PDB entry 9JNT | electron microscopy, 2.70 A resolution | chains I and K of the 11 polymer chains in the assembly

# Chain I
Molecule: 146-nt DNA strand
Organism: Escherichia coli K-12
Sequence (146 nucleotides; each row starts with the number of its first residue):
     2 TCGAGAATCC CGGTGCCGAG GCCGCTCAAT TGGTCGTAGA CAGCTCTAGC ACCGCTTAAA
    62 CGCACGTACG CGCTGTCCCC CGCGTTTTAA CCGCCAAGGG GATTACTCCC TAGTCTCCAG
   122 GCACGTGTCA GATATATACA TCCGAT

# Chain K
Protein: ISWI chromatin-remodeling complex ATPase ISW1
Organism: Saccharomyces cerevisiae S288C
Notes: EC 3.6.4.-
UniProt: P38144 (ISW1_YEAST); residues 69-1129 here = UniProt positions 69-1129
Sequence (1061 residues; each row starts with the number of its first residue):
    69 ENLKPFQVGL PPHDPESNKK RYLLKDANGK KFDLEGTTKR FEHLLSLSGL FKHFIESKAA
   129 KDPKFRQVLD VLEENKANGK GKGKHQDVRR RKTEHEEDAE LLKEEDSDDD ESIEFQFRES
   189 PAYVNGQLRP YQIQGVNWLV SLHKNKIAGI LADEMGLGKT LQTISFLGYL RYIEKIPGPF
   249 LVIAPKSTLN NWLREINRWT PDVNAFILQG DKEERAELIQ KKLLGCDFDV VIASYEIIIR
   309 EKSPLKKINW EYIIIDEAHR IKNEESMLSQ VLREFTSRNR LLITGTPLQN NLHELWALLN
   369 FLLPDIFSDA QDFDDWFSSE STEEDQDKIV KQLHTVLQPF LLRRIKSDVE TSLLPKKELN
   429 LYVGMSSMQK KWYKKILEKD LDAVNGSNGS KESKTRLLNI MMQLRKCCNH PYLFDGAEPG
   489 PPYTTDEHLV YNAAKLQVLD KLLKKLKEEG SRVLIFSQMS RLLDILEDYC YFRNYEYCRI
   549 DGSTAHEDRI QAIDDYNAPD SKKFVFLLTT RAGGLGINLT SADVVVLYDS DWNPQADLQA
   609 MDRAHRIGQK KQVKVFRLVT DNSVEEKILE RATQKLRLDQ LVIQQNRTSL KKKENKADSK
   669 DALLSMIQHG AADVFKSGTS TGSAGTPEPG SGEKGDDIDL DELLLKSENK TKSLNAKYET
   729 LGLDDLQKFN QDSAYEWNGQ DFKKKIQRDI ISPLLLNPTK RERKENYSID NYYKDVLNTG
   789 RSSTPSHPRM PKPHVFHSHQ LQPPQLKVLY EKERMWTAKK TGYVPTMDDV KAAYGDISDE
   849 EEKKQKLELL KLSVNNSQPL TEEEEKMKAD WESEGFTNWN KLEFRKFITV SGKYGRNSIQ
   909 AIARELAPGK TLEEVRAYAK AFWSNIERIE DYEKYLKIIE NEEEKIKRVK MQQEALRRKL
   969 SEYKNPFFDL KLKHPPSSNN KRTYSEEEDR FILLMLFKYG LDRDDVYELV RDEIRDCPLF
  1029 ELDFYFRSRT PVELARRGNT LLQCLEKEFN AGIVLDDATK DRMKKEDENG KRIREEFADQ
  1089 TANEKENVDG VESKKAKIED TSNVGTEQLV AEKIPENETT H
Disordered / not traced: 69-80, 95-99, 141-180, 448-464, 659-1129
Curated features (UniProtKB/Swiss-Prot):
  - motif: Asp-324 to His-327 (DEAH box)
  - binding site (ATP): Asp-221 to Thr-228
  - modified residue: Thr-694 (Phosphothreonine), Ser-846 (Phosphoserine)
  - mutagenesis: Lys-227 (K227A: Abolishes ATPase activity)
Residues lining bound ligands: ADP (adenosine-5'-diphosphate): Gln-195, Leu-196, Arg-197, Gln-200, Met-223, Gly-224, Leu-225, Gly-226, Lys-227, Thr-228, Leu-229, Asn-259, Glu-263, Arg-266, Trp-267, Asp-324, Glu-325

# Interface between chain I and chain K
Pairs across the interface (22; chain I residue first):
  DG16(I) / Ser-311(K)  phosphate contact
  DC17(I) / Ser-311(K)  phosphate contact
  DG94(I) / Arg-328(K)  hydrogen bond to the phosphate
  DG94(I) / Met-335(K)  sugar contact
  DC95(I) / Arg-328(K)  salt bridge to the phosphate
  DC95(I) / Ser-334(K)  phosphate contact
  DC95(I) / Met-335(K)  hydrogen bond to the phosphate
  DC95(I) / Leu-336(K)  hydrogen bond to the phosphate
  DC96(I) / Lys-330(K)  phosphate contact
  DC96(I) / Asn-331(K)  phosphate contact
  DC96(I) / Arg-579(K)  hydrogen bond to the phosphate
  DA97(I) / Lys-330(K)  salt bridge to the phosphate
  DA97(I) / Asn-358(K)  hydrogen bond to the phosphate
  DA97(I) / Arg-579(K)  salt bridge to the phosphate
  DA97(I) / Trp-600(K)  phosphate contact
  DA97(I) / Asn-601(K)  hydrogen bond to the phosphate
  DA98(I) / Trp-600(K)  sugar contact
  DA98(I) / Arg-639(K)  hydrogen bond to the phosphate
  DA98(I) / Lys-643(K)  salt bridge to the phosphate
  DG99(I) / Trp-600(K)  phosphate contact
  DG99(I) / Lys-635(K)  salt bridge to the phosphate
  DG99(I) / Arg-639(K)  salt bridge to the phosphate
Also at the interface, not in a pair above, chain K (19 interface residues in all): Lys-314, Lys-315, Gln-357, Ile-468, Met-469

# In short
8 residues of chain I face 19 of chain K across their interface, with 7 hydrogen bonds and 6 salt bridges.
Polar contacts include DG94(I)/Arg-328(K), DC95(I)/Met-335(K) and DC95(I)/Leu-336(K). Ligands of chain K: ADP.
UniProt lists 8 ATP-binding residues and one mutagenesis site on chain K.
Chain I is a 146-nt DNA strand (Escherichia coli K-12) and chain K is ISWI chromatin-remodeling complex ATPase
ISW1 (Saccharomyces cerevisiae S288C); the structure, Structure of isw1-nucleosome complex in ADP* state, was
determined by electron microscopy together with 9JNU, 9JNV, 9JO2, 9JO5, 9LIU and 9LJ2 from the same study.
